PDB entry 4Y8S | X-ray diffraction, 2.70 A resolution | chains V and W of the 34 polymer chains in the assembly

== Chain V ==
Name: Proteasome subunit beta type-2
Source organism: Saccharomyces cerevisiae S288c
Notes: EC 3.4.25.1
UniProtKB: P25043 (PSB2_YEAST); residues 1-232 here correspond to UniProt positions 30-261 (UniProt number = residue number + 29)
Sequence (232 residues; row label = number of the first residue in the row):
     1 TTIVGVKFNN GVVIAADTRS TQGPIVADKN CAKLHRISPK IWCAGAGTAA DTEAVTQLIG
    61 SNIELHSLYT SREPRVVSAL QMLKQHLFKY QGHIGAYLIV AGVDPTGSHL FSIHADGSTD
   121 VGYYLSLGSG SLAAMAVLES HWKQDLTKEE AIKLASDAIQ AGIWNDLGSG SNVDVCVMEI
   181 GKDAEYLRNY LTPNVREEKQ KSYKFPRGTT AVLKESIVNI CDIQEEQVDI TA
Unresolved in the structure: 223-232
Construct notes: engineered mutation Asp-116 (His145 in P25043)
Bound ions: Mg2+: Ile-163, Asp-166, Ser-169 (shared with 1 residue of chain L)

== Chain W ==
Name: Proteasome subunit beta type-3
Source organism: Saccharomyces cerevisiae S288c
Notes: EC 3.4.25.1
UniProtKB: P25451 (PSB3_YEAST); residues 0-204 here correspond to UniProt positions 1-205 (UniProt number = residue number + 1)
Sequence (205 residues; row label = number of the first residue in the row; numbering starts at 0):
     0 MSDPSSINGG IVVAMTGKDC VAIACDLRLG SQSLGVSNKF EKIFHYGHVF LGITGLATDV
    60 TTLNEMFRYK TNLYKLKEER AIEPETFTQL VSSSLYERRF GPYFVGPVVA GINSKSGKPF
   120 IAGFDLIGCI DEAKDFIVSG TASDQLFGMC ESLYEPNLEP EDLFETISQA LLNAADRDAL
   180 SGWGAVVYII KKDEVVKRYL KMRQD
Unresolved in the structure: 0
Bound ions: Mg2+: Asp-204 (shared with 3 residues of chain K)

== Chain V / chain W interface ==
Residue-residue contacts - 61 pairs, chain V then chain W:
  Ile-25(V) / Asp-143(W)
  Ile-25(V) / Phe-146(W)  hydrophobic
  Val-26(V) / Phe-146(W)
  Ala-27(V) / Asp-130(W)
  Asp-28(V) / Asp-130(W)
  Asp-28(V) / Glu-131(W)
  Lys-29(V) / Glu-150(W)  salt bridge
  Ala-49(V) / Cys-128(W)  hydrophobic
  Ala-50(V) / Tyr-95(W)
  Ala-50(V) / Ile-126(W)  hydrophobic
  Ala-50(V) / Cys-128(W)
  Asp-51(V) / Tyr-95(W)  hydrogen bond
  Asp-51(V) / Arg-98(W)  salt bridge
  Ala-54(V) / Tyr-95(W)
  Tyr-90(V) / Phe-99(W)  hydrophobic
  His-93(V) / Arg-98(W)
  His-93(V) / Phe-99(W)
  Arg-196(V) / Glu-150(W)  salt bridge
  Lys-199(V) / Glu-150(W)
  Lys-199(V) / Ser-151(W)  hydrogen bond (side chain-backbone)
  Lys-199(V) / Tyr-153(W)  hydrogen bond (side chain-backbone)
  Ser-202(V) / Glu-154(W)  hydrogen bond
  Tyr-203(V) / Ser-151(W)
  Tyr-203(V) / Leu-152(W)  hydrophobic
  Tyr-203(V) / Glu-154(W)
  Lys-204(V) / Glu-154(W)
  Lys-204(V) / Asp-161(W)
  Phe-205(V) / Leu-152(W)  hydrophobic
  Phe-205(V) / Glu-164(W)
  Phe-205(V) / Gln-168(W)
  Arg-207(V) / Glu-160(W)  salt bridge
  Arg-207(V) / Asp-161(W)  salt bridge
  Gly-208(V) / Glu-164(W)  hydrogen bond (backbone-side chain)
  Thr-209(V) / Glu-164(W)
  Thr-210(V) / Glu-164(W)  hydrogen bond
  Thr-210(V) / Ser-167(W)
  Thr-210(V) / Gln-168(W)  hydrogen bond
  Thr-210(V) / Leu-199(W)
  Ala-211(V) / Leu-199(W)
  Ala-211(V) / Lys-200(W)  hydrogen bond (backbone-backbone)
  Val-212(V) / Phe-163(W)  hydrophobic
  Val-212(V) / Tyr-198(W)
  Leu-213(V) / Tyr-198(W)  hydrogen bond (backbone-backbone)
  Leu-213(V) / Leu-199(W)
  Leu-213(V) / Lys-200(W)
  Lys-214(V) / Lys-196(W)
  Lys-214(V) / Arg-197(W)
  Lys-214(V) / Tyr-198(W)  hydrogen bond (backbone-backbone)
  Glu-215(V) / Val-195(W)
  Glu-215(V) / Lys-196(W)
  Glu-215(V) / Arg-197(W)  salt bridge
  Ser-216(V) / Val-195(W)
  Ser-216(V) / Lys-196(W)  hydrogen bond (backbone-backbone)
  Ile-217(V) / Glu-193(W)
  Ile-217(V) / Val-194(W)
  Val-218(V) / His-44(W)
  Val-218(V) / Val-194(W)  hydrogen bond (backbone-backbone)
  Val-218(V) / Lys-196(W)
  Asn-219(V) / His-44(W)
  Ile-220(V) / Gly-46(W)
  Asp-222(V) / Lys-74(W)  salt bridge
Interface residues without a listed pair, chain V (35 interface residues in all): Thr-48, Ile-94, Pro-206
Interface residues without a listed pair, chain W (38 interface residues in all): His-47, Phe-49, Leu-157, Glu-158, Thr-165, Leu-171, Tyr-187

== Overview ==
35 residues of chain V and 38 residues of chain W are in contact, with 12 hydrogen bonds and 7 salt bridges.
Polar contacts include Lys-29(V)/Glu-150(W), Asp-51(V)/Arg-98(W) and Arg-196(V)/Glu-150(W). Ile-163(V),
Asp-166(V) and Ser-169(V) form the Mg2+ site.
Here chain V is Proteasome subunit beta type-2 and chain W is Proteasome subunit beta type-3, both from
Saccharomyces cerevisiae S288c. Entry 4Y8S (Yeast 20S proteasome beta2-H116D mutant in complex with Ac-LAE-ep)
was determined by X-ray diffraction (same publication as 4Y69, 4Y6A, 4Y6V, 4Y6Z, 4Y70, 4Y74 and 34 further
entries).
